9F9P - chains J and Z of the 28 polymer chains in the assembly; structure by electron microscopy, 2.25 A resolution.

[Chain J]
Name: Putative proteasome beta 3 subunit
Organism: Trypanosoma cruzi
UniProtKB: A0A2V2UWV1 (A0A2V2UWV1_TRYCR); residue numbers follow UniProt; this construct covers 1-205
Chain sequence (205 residues; numbered 1 to 205; the number before each row is that of its first residue):
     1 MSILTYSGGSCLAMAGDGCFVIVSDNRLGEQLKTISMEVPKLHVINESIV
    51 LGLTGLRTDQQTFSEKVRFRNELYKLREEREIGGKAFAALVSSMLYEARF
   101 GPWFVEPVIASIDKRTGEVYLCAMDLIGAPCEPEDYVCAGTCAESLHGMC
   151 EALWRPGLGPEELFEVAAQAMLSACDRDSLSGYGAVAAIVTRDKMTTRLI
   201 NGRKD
Unresolved in the structure: 1
Reported in the primary citation:
  - post-translational modification sites: Cys-138

[Chain Z]
Name: Proteasome subunit beta
Organism: Trypanosoma cruzi
UniProtKB: A0A2V2V5A7 (A0A2V2V5A7_TRYCR); residue numbers follow UniProt; this construct covers 1-311
Chain sequence (311 residues; row label = number of the first residue in the row):
     1 MIADFESVLRTDFSLDDCPRIGPFTWHNVPGLDGSDEGDEWDAPMLSSYG
    51 SIETRPRRNDDFRVIPSTGEMLTEDPLSTSNRLQTDMRMWKLMKTCPVPR
   101 SVPKLDMKKGTTTLGFHFDGGIILAVDSRASSGQYISSQTVMKVLEINEY
   151 LLGTMAGGAADCQYWERVLGMECRLWELRNNCRISVAAASKILANITYSY
   201 RNYGLSMGTMVAGWDQFGPSLYYVDDKGTRVKHELFSVGSGSIYAYGVLD
   251 QGYRKNLTVEEACELARRSIFHATYRDGASGGIVTVYHVHQGGWTQISRD
   301 DQTKLYDRYVL
Unresolved in the structure: 1-110
Reported in the primary citation:
  - catalytic residues: Thr-111, Asp-127, Lys-143

[How chain J and chain Z interact]
Pairs across the interface - 38 pairs, chain J then chain Z:
  Leu-32(J) / Gly-133(Z)
  Leu-32(J) / Arg-276(Z)
  Leu-32(J) / Asp-277(Z)
  Leu-32(J) / Gly-278(Z)  hydrogen bond (backbone-backbone)
  Leu-32(J) / Ala-279(Z)  hydrophobic
  Lys-33(J) / Tyr-244(Z)
  Thr-34(J) / Arg-276(Z)  hydrogen bond (backbone-side chain)
  Ile-35(J) / Arg-276(Z)  hydrogen bond (backbone-side chain)
  Met-37(J) / Tyr-275(Z)
  Thr-141(J) / Gln-134(Z)  hydrogen bond (backbone-side chain)
  Asp-176(J) / Ile-136(Z)
  Arg-177(J) / Tyr-135(Z)
  Arg-177(J) / Ile-136(Z)  hydrogen bond (side chain-backbone)
  Arg-177(J) / Ser-137(Z)  hydrogen bond (side chain-backbone)
  Asp-178(J) / Gln-134(Z)
  Asp-178(J) / Ile-136(Z)
  Ser-179(J) / Ser-131(Z)  hydrogen bond
  Ser-179(J) / Gln-134(Z)  hydrogen bond (backbone-backbone)
  Ser-179(J) / Ile-136(Z)
  Ser-179(J) / Gly-278(Z)
  Leu-180(J) / Gln-134(Z)
  Tyr-183(J) / Tyr-275(Z)  hydrogen bond (side chain-backbone)
  Arg-203(J) / Gln-139(Z)
  Arg-203(J) / Gly-282(Z)
  Arg-203(J) / Asp-301(Z)  salt bridge
  Arg-203(J) / Gln-302(Z)
  Arg-203(J) / Thr-303(Z)
  Lys-204(J) / Tyr-275(Z)
  Lys-204(J) / Gln-302(Z)  hydrogen bond (backbone-side chain)
  Lys-204(J) / Thr-303(Z)  hydrogen bond (backbone-side chain)
  Lys-204(J) / Tyr-306(Z)
  Asp-205(J) / Arg-129(Z)  salt bridge
  Asp-205(J) / Gln-139(Z)  hydrogen bond
  Asp-205(J) / Thr-274(Z)
  Asp-205(J) / Ser-280(Z)
  Asp-205(J) / Gly-281(Z)
  Asp-205(J) / Gly-282(Z)  hydrogen bond (side chain-backbone)
  Asp-205(J) / Gln-302(Z)  hydrogen bond (backbone-side chain)
Interface residues without a listed pair, chain J (16 interface residues in all): Ser-145
Interface residues without a listed pair, chain Z (24 interface residues in all): Ser-138, Ile-243

[In short]
Chain J and chain Z form an interface of 16 and 24 residues respectively; the contacts include 14 hydrogen
bonds and 2 salt bridges. Polar pairs include Arg-203(J)/Asp-301(Z), Asp-205(J)/Arg-129(Z) and
Thr-34(J)/Arg-276(Z). From the paper: catalytic residues Thr-111(Z), Asp-127(Z) and Lys-143(Z); a modification
site at Cys-138(J).
Chain J is Putative proteasome beta 3 subunit and chain Z is Proteasome subunit beta, both from Trypanosoma
cruzi; the structure, CryoEM structure of recombinant Trypanosoma cruzi apo proteasome 20S subunit, was
determined by electron microscopy together with 9F9T from the same study.
